PDB entry 6XZP | electron microscopy, 3.30 A resolution | chains BP1 and IN1 of the 8 polymer chains in the assembly

[Chain BP1]
Molecule: RNA-directed RNA polymerase catalytic subunit
Source organism: Influenza C virus (strain C/Johannesburg/1/1966)
Notes: EC 2.7.7.48
UniProt: Q9IMP4 (RDRP_INCJH); residues 1-754 here = UniProt positions 1-754
Sequence (754 residues; numbered 1 to 754; the number before each row is that of its first residue):
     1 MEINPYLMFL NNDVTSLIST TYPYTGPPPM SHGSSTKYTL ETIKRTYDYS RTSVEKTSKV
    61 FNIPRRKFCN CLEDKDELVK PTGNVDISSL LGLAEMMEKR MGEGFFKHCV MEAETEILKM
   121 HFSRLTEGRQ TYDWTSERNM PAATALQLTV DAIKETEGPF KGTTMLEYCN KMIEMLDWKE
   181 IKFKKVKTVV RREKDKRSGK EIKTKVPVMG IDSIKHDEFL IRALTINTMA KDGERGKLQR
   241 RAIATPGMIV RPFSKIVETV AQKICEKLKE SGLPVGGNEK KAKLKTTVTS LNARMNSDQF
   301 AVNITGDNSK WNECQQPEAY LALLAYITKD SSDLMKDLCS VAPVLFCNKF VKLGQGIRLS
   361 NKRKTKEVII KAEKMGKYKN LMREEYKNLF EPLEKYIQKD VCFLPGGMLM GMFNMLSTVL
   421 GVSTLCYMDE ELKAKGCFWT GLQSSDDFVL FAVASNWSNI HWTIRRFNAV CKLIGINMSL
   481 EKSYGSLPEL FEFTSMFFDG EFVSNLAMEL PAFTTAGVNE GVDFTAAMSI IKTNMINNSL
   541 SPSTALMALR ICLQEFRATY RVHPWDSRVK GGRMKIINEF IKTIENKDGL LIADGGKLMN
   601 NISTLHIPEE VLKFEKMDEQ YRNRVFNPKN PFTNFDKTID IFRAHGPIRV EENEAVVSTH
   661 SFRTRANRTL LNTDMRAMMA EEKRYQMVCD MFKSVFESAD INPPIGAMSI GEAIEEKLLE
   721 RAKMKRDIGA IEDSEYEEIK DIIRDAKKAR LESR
Unresolved in the structure: 31-34, 187-210, 636-651
Curated features (UniProtKB/Swiss-Prot):
  - region: Arg251 to Glu258 (Promoter-binding site)
  - motif (Nuclear localization signal): Val189 to Arg197, Lys205 to Glu218

[Chain IN1]
Molecule: 47-nt RNA strand
Sequence (47 nucleotides; row label = number of the first residue in the row):
     1 AGUAGAAACA AGGGUAUUUU UCUUUACUAG UCUACCCUGC UUUUGCU
Unresolved in the structure: 15-35, 39-41, 45-47

[Chain BP1 / chain IN1 interface]
Contacting residue pairs (11):
  Lys37(BP1) - A7(IN1)  phosphate contact
  Gln355(BP1) - A8(IN1)  phosphate contact
  Arg358(BP1) - A8(IN1)  hydrogen bond to the phosphate
  Arg358(BP1) - C9(IN1)  salt bridge to the phosphate
  Gln554(BP1) - U44(IN1)  base contact
  Ala558(BP1) - U44(IN1)  base contact
  His563(BP1) - U44(IN1)  base contact
  Val569(BP1) - U44(IN1)  sugar contact
  Lys570(BP1) - U43(IN1)  base contact
  Asn672(BP1) - C37(IN1)  sugar contact
  Asn672(BP1) - U38(IN1)  sugar contact
Other interface residues (no listed pair), chain BP1 (15 interface residues in all): Ser35, Arg241, Gly356, Arg561, Gly571, Thr669
Other interface residues (no listed pair), chain IN1 (10 interface residues in all): A6, G12, G13

[In short]
15 residues of chain BP1 face 10 of chain IN1 across their interface; the contacts include 1 hydrogen bond and
1 salt bridge. Polar contacts include Arg358(BP1)-A8(IN1) and Arg358(BP1)-C9(IN1).
Chain BP1 is RNA-directed RNA polymerase catalytic subunit (Influenza C virus (strain C/Johannesburg/1/1966))
and chain IN1 is a 47-nt RNA strand; the structure, Influenza C virus polymerase in complex with chicken
ANP32A - Subclass 4, was determined by electron microscopy together with 6XZD, 6XZG, 6XZQ, 6XZR and 6Y0C from
the same study.
